5ENT - chains B and C of the 6 polymer chains in the assembly; structure by X-ray diffraction, 2.50 A resolution.

== Chain B ==
Protein: Multidrug efflux pump subunit AcrB
Source organism: Escherichia coli K-12
Reference sequence: P31224 (ACRB_ECOLI); residue numbers follow UniProt; this construct covers 39-329, 561-869
Amino-acid sequence (609 residues; each row starts with the number of its first residue; note: 222 numbers in that range are skipped by the numbering (no residue carries them; nothing is unmodelled there)):
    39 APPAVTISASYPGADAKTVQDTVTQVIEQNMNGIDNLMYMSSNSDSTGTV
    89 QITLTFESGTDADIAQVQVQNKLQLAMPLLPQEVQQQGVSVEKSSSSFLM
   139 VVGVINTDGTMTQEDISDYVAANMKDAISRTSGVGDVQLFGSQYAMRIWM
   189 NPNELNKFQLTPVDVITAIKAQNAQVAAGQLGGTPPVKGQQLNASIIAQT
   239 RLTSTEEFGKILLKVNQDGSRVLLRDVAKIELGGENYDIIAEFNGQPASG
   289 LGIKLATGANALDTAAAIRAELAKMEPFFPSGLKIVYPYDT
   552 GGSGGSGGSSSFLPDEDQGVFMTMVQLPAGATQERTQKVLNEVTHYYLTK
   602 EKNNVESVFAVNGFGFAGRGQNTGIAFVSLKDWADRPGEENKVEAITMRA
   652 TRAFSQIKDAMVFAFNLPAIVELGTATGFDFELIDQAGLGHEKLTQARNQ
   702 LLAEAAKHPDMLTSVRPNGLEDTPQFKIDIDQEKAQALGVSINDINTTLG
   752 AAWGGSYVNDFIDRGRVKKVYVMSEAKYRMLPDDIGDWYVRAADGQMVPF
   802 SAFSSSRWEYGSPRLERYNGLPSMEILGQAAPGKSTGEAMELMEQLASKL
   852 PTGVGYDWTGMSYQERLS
Disordered / not traced: 552-568, 668-677, 866-869
Differences from the reference sequence: linker (552-560)

== Chain C ==
Protein: Multidrug efflux pump subunit AcrB
Source organism: Escherichia coli K-12
Reference sequence: P31224 (ACRB_ECOLI); residue numbers follow UniProt; this construct covers 39-327, 561-869
Amino-acid sequence (609 residues; row label = number of the first residue in the row; note: 222 numbers in that range are skipped by the numbering (no residue carries them; nothing is unmodelled there)):
    39 APPAVTISASYPGADAKTVQDTVTQVIEQNMNGIDNLMYMSSNSDSTGTV
    89 QITLTFESGTDADIAQVQVQNKLQLAMPLLPQEVQQQGVSVEKSSSSFLM
   139 VVGVINTDGTMTQEDISDYVAANMKDAISRTSGVGDVQLFGSQYAMRIWM
   189 NPNELNKFQLTPVDVITAIKAQNAQVAAGQLGGTPPVKGQQLNASIIAQT
   239 RLTSTEEFGKILLKVNQDGSRVLLRDVAKIELGGENYDIIAEFNGQPASG
   289 LGIKLATGANALDTAAAIRAELAKMEPFFPSGLKIVYPY
   550 DTGGSGGSGGSSSFLPDEDQGVFMTMVQLPAGATQERTQKVLNEVTHYYL
   600 TKEKNNVESVFAVNGFGFAGRGQNTGIAFVSLKDWADRPGEENKVEAITM
   650 RATRAFSQIKDAMVFAFNLPAIVELGTATGFDFELIDQAGLGHEKLTQAR
   700 NQLLAEAAKHPDMLTSVRPNGLEDTPQFKIDIDQEKAQALGVSINDINTT
   750 LGAAWGGSYVNDFIDRGRVKKVYVMSEAKYRMLPDDIGDWYVRAADGQMV
   800 PFSAFSSSRWEYGSPRLERYNGLPSMEILGQAAPGKSTGEAMELMEQLAS
   850 KLPTGVGYDWTGMSYQERLS
Disordered / not traced: 550-568, 672-675, 865-869
Differences from the reference sequence: linker (552-560)
Small-molecule neighbours: minocycline (MIY; (4s,4as,5ar,12as)-4,7-bis(dimethylamino)-3,10,12,12a-tetrahydroxy-1,11-dioxo-1,4,4a,5,5a,6,11,12a-octahydrotetracene-2- carboxamide): S48, Q176, L177, F178, G179, S180, E273, N274, D276, I277, A279, V612, F615

== How chain B and chain C interact ==
Residue-residue contacts (117; chain B residue first):
  V105(B) - V105(C)  hydrophobic
  V105(B) - N109(C)
  Q108(B) - N109(C)  hydrogen bond
  Q108(B) - K110(C)
  N109(B) - N109(C)
  L111(B) - L113(C)  hydrophobic
  Q112(B) - N109(C)
  Q112(B) - Q112(C)
  M115(B) - L113(C)
  Q123(B) - P116(C)
  Q123(B) - L117(C)
  Q124(B) - L117(C)
  V129(B) - K110(C)  hydrogen bond (backbone-side chain)
  K131(B) - D73(C)  salt bridge
  K131(B) - Q106(C)
  N161(B) - Q687(C)
  D164(B) - Q67(C)
  S167(B) - N70(C)
  S167(B) - G71(C)  hydrogen bond (backbone-backbone)
  R168(B) - M69(C)
  R168(B) - L75(C)
  R168(B) - M78(C)
  R168(B) - N820(C)  hydrogen bond (side chain-backbone)
  S170(B) - D73(C)
  S170(B) - N74(C)  hydrogen bond (side chain-backbone)
  Q210(B) - Q733(C)
  Q213(B) - T56(C)  hydrogen bond
  Q213(B) - T60(C)
  V214(B) - D53(C)
  V214(B) - T56(C)
  V214(B) - N747(C)
  A215(B) - Y49(C)  hydrophobic
  A215(B) - G51(C)
  A215(B) - G751(C)
  A216(B) - G51(C)  hydrogen bond (backbone-backbone)
  A216(B) - L750(C)  hydrophobic
  A216(B) - W754(C)
  G217(B) - G51(C)  hydrogen bond (backbone-backbone)
  G217(B) - W754(C)
  G217(B) - G755(C)
  Q218(B) - S84(C)  hydrogen bond (side chain-backbone)
  Q218(B) - Q622(C)
  Q218(B) - W754(C)
  Q218(B) - R780(C)
  L219(B) - F727(C)  hydrophobic
  L219(B) - W754(C)  hydrophobic
  L219(B) - M781(C)
  L219(B) - L782(C)
  L219(B) - W809(C)  hydrophobic
  G220(B) - Q622(C)  hydrogen bond (backbone-side chain)
  G220(B) - R780(C)
  G220(B) - M781(C)  hydrogen bond (backbone-backbone)
  G221(B) - Q622(C)
  G221(B) - R780(C)  hydrogen bond (backbone-side chain)
  G221(B) - M781(C)
  T222(B) - Y275(C)  hydrogen bond (side chain-backbone)
  T222(B) - D276(C)  hydrogen bond
  T222(B) - Q584(C)
  T222(B) - Q622(C)
  T222(B) - M774(C)
  T222(B) - R780(C)
  P223(B) - W187(C)
  P223(B) - Y275(C)
  P223(B) - A777(C)
  P223(B) - R780(C)  hydrogen bond (backbone-side chain)
  P224(B) - Q584(C)
  P224(B) - M781(C)  hydrophobic
  V225(B) - A777(C)  hydrophobic
  V225(B) - K778(C)
  V225(B) - M781(C)
  K226(B) - E585(C)
  G227(B) - E585(C)  hydrogen bond (backbone-side chain)
  Q228(B) - T583(C)  hydrogen bond (backbone-side chain)
  Q228(B) - E585(C)
  Q228(B) - M781(C)  hydrogen bond (side chain-backbone)
  Q228(B) - L782(C)
  Q229(B) - G581(C)
  Q229(B) - T583(C)
  Q229(B) - R586(C)
  L230(B) - T583(C)
  N231(B) - G581(C)  hydrogen bond (backbone-backbone)
  N231(B) - Q622(C)  hydrogen bond
  A232(B) - P725(C)
  S233(B) - S84(C)
  S233(B) - Q726(C)
  S233(B) - F727(C)  hydrogen bond (backbone-backbone)
  I234(B) - F727(C)
  I234(B) - I729(C)  hydrophobic
  I234(B) - W754(C)  hydrophobic
  I235(B) - D53(C)
  I235(B) - Q726(C)
  I235(B) - F727(C)  hydrogen bond (backbone-backbone)
  I235(B) - K728(C)
  I235(B) - I729(C)  hydrogen bond (backbone-backbone)
  A236(B) - K728(C)  hydrogen bond (backbone-side chain)
  A236(B) - I729(C)
  Q237(B) - Q733(C)
  Q237(B) - I743(C)
  Q237(B) - N747(C)  hydrogen bond
  L250(B) - Q733(C)
  L250(B) - E734(C)
  L250(B) - Q737(C)  hydrogen bond (backbone-side chain)
  K252(B) - Q737(C)
  V253(B) - Q737(C)
  R259(B) - E734(C)  salt bridge
  K312(B) - D858(C)  salt bridge
  F316(B) - Q687(C)
  F316(B) - V855(C)
  F316(B) - G856(C)
  I763(B) - D59(C)
  R765(B) - G689(C)
  G766(B) - Q63(C)  hydrogen bond (backbone-side chain)
  R767(B) - Q63(C)
  R767(B) - Q67(C)
  V768(B) - D59(C)
  V768(B) - Q63(C)  hydrogen bond (backbone-side chain)
  V768(B) - Q67(C)  hydrogen bond (backbone-side chain)
Interface residues without a listed pair, chain B (61 interface residues in all): D101, Q104, G126, V127, V172, A209, R239, L251, G257
Interface residues without a listed pair, chain C (73 interface residues in all): P50, A52, K55, V64, I72, I102, Q108, A582, I731, P783, R818, G821, G854

== Summary ==
Chain B and chain C form an interface of 61 and 73 residues respectively; the contacts include 29 hydrogen
bonds and 3 salt bridges. Polar contacts include K131(B)-D73(C), R259(B)-E734(C) and K312(B)-D858(C). Bound to
chain C: minocycline.
Both chains are Multidrug efflux pump subunit AcrB (Escherichia coli K-12). Entry 5ENT (Minocycline bound
structure of bacterial efflux pump) was determined by X-ray diffraction (same publication as 5EN5, 5ENP, 5ENQ
and 5ENS).
